Entry 8GWA (electron microscopy, 2.90 A resolution); this record covers chains B and A of the 14 polymer chains in the assembly.

Chain B:
Protein: Photosystem P840 reaction center iron-sulfur protein
Source organism: Chlorobaculum tepidum TLS
Reference sequence: Q8KAY1 (Q8KAY1_CHLTE); numbering as in UniProt (aligned over 1-230)
Sequence (230 residues; numbered 1 to 230; the number before each row is that of its first residue):
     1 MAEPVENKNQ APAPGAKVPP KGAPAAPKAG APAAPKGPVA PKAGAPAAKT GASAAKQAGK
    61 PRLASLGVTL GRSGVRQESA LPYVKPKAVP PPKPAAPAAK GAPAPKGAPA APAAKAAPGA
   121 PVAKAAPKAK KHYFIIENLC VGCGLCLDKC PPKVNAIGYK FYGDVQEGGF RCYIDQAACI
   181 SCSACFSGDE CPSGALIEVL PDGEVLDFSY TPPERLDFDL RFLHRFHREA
Not modelled in the structure: 1-128
Metal / ion sites: 4Fe-4S cluster Fe site 1: Cys140, Cys143, Cys146, Cys191; 4Fe-4S cluster Fe site 2: Cys150, Cys179, Cys182, Cys185
Residues lining bound ligands:
  - bacteriochlorophyll a (BCL): Phe222, Phe226, His227
  - 4Fe-4S cluster (SF4), molecule 1: Tyr133, Lys149, Cys150, Pro151, Val154, Ala156, Ile157, Ile174, Cys179, Ile180, Ser181, Cys182, Ser183, Ala184, Cys185
  - 4Fe-4S cluster (SF4), molecule 2: Ile135, Cys140, Val141, Gly142, Cys143, Gly144, Leu145, Cys146, Cys172, Cys191, Pro192, Ser193, Ala195, Leu196

Chain A:
Protein: Photosystem P840 reaction center, large subunit
Source organism: Chlorobaculum tepidum TLS
Reference sequence: Q8KAY0 (Q8KAY0_CHLTE); residue numbers follow UniProt; this construct covers 1-731
Sequence (731 residues; row label = number of the first residue in the row):
     1 MAEQVKPAGV KPKGTVPPPK GNAPAPKANG APGGASVIKE QDAAKMRRFL FQRTETRSTK
    61 WYQIFDTEKL DDEQVVGGHL ALLGVLGFIM GIYYISGIQV FPWGAPGFHD NWFYLTIKPR
   121 MVSLGIDTYS TKTADLEAAG ARLLGWAAFH FLVGSVLIFG GWRHWTHNLT NPFTGRCGNF
   181 RDFRFLGKFG DVVFNGTSAK SYKEALGPHA VYMSLLFLGW GIVMWAILGF APIPDFQTIN
   241 SETFMSFVFA VIFFALGIYW WNNPPNAAIH LNDDMKAAFS VHLTAIGYIN IALGCIAFVA
   301 FQQPSFAPYY KELDKLVFYL YGEPFNRVSF NFVEQGGKVI SGAKEFADFP AYAILPKSGE
   361 AFGMARVVTN LIVFNHIICG VLYVFAGVYH GGQYLLKIQL NGMYNQIKSI WITKGRDQEV
   421 QVKILGTVMA LCFATMLSVY AVIVWNTICE LNIFGTNITM SFYWLKPLPI FQWMFADPSI
   481 NDWVMAHVIT AGSLFSLIAL VRIAFFAHTS PLWDDLGLKK NSYSFPCLGP VYGGTCGVSI
   541 QDQLWFAMLW GIKGLSAVCW YIDGAWIASM MYGVPAADAK AWDSIAHLHH HYTSGIFYYF
   601 WTETVTIFSS SHLSTILMIG HLVWFISFAV WFEDRGSRLE GADIQTRTIR WLGKKFLNRD
   661 VNFRFPVLTI SDSKLAGTFL YFGGTFMLVF LFLANGFYQT NSPLPPPVSH AAVSGQQMLA
   721 QLVDTLMKMI A
Not modelled in the structure: 1-41, 709-731
Metal / ion sites: bacteriochlorophyll a Mg (9 sites), coordinated by His79, His209, Glu242, His282, Asn375, His376, His390, His487, His612; 4Fe-4S cluster Fe: Cys527, Cys536 (shared with 2 residues of chain a); Chlorophyll A ester Mg near Lys553 (its only coordinating residue here); Ca2+: Asp563, Glu603, Phe692, Gly696; Bacteriochlorophyll A isomer Mg near His621 (its only coordinating residue here)
Residues lining bound ligands:
  - bacteriochlorophyll a (BCL), molecule 1: Tyr62, Gln63, Ile64, Phe65, Asp66, Thr67, Lys276, Phe279, Leu283, Leu382, Tyr383, Ala386, Tyr389, His390, Gln393, Tyr523, Gln541, Leu544, Trp545, Met548, Leu675, Phe679
  - bacteriochlorophyll a (BCL), molecule 2: Phe65, Thr67, Leu70, Gln74, Val75, Gly78, His79, Leu82, Trp165, Tyr202, Asp274, Met275, Ala278, Phe279, His282, Leu283, Ile286
  - bacteriochlorophyll a (BCL), molecule 3: Asp72, Val75, Val76, His79, Leu80, Leu83, Leu152, Val153, Val156, Leu157, Phe180, Phe183, Phe185, Phe194, Ser198, Ala199, Lys200, Ser201, Tyr202, Ala205, Pro208, His209, Tyr212, Met213, Leu216
  - bacteriochlorophyll a (BCL), molecule 4: Val76, Leu80, Val156, Leu157, Phe159, Gly160, Arg163, His164, Asn168, Leu169, Thr170, Asn171, Pro172, Gly178, Phe180, Phe183, Arg184, Tyr212
  - bacteriochlorophyll a (BCL), molecule 5: Leu83, Leu86, Gly87, Met90, Tyr94, Ile117, Arg120, Met121, Leu124, Ile126, Trp146, Phe149, His150, Val153, Gly154, Leu157, Met213, Leu216, Phe217, Trp220, Val223, Glu242, Phe253, Ile286, Ile289, Leu293
  - bacteriochlorophyll a (BCL), molecule 6: Leu86, Ile89, Met90, Thr116, Ile117, Arg120, Ile286, Asn290, Leu293, Phe301, Tyr310, Ile372, Asn375, His376, Cys379, Tyr383
  - bacteriochlorophyll a (BCL), molecule 7: Ile89, Tyr93, Trp112, Phe113, Thr116, Ile117, Leu371, Ile372, Phe374, Asn375, Ile378, Cys379, Leu382, Thr678, Phe679, Phe682, Gly683, Phe686, Met687, Val689, Phe690, Leu693
  - bacteriochlorophyll a (BCL), molecule 8: Asp110, Asn111, Trp112, Phe113, Leu320, Tyr321, Gly322, His612, Ile616, Ile619, Met687, Phe690
  - bacteriochlorophyll a (BCL), molecule 9: Pro119, Arg120, Ser123, Phe217, Trp220, Phe236, Gln237, Thr238, Ile239, Ser241, Glu242, Met245, Ser246, Phe249, Leu293, Phe301, Ser305, Phe306, Tyr309, Tyr310
  - bacteriochlorophyll a (BCL), molecule 10: Tyr202, Lys203, Ala205, Leu206, Gly207, His209, Met213, Phe253, Pro265, Ala267, His270, Leu271, Ala278, Val281, His282, Ala285, Ile286, Trp411
  - bacteriochlorophyll a (BCL), molecule 11: Ile269, His270, Ala277, Ser280, Val281, Thr284, Ala285, Tyr288, Val388, Gly391, Gly392, Tyr394, Leu395, Ser409, Trp411, Ile412, Lys414, Gly415, Leu497, Leu500, Ala504, Phe505
  - bacteriochlorophyll a (BCL), molecule 12: Leu431, Ala434, Thr435, Ser438, Leu465, Lys466, Pro467, Leu468, Phe471, Phe475, Asp482, Trp483, Ala486, His487, Thr490
  - F26 (2-[(1E,3E,5E,7E,9E,11E,13E,15E,17E,19E)-3,7,12,16,20,24-hexamethylpentacosa-1,3,5,7,9,11,13,15,17,19,23-undecaenyl]-1,3,4-trimethyl-benzene): His79, Leu82, Leu83, Val85, Leu86, Tyr202, His209, Met213, His282
  - F39 ([(2R,3S,4S,5R,6R)-6-[(10E,12E,14E)-2,6,10,14,19,23-hexamethyl-25-(2,3,6-trimethylphenyl)pentacosa-6,8,10,12,14,16,18,20,22,24-decaen-2-yl]oxy-3,4,5-tris(oxidanyl)oxan-2-yl]methyl dodecanoate), molecule 1: Phe236, Gln237, Tyr288, Ile291, Ala292, Leu293, Cys295, Ile296, Ala297, Val299, Ala300, Phe301, Gln303, Ser305, Phe306, Ile372, His376, Trp411, Leu497, Val501, Ala504, Phe505
  - F39, molecule 2: Phe433, Ala434, Leu437, Ser438, Leu468, Phe471
  - F39, molecule 3: Phe663, Phe665, Pro666
  - Chlorophyll A ester (G2O), molecule 1: Met429, Cys432, Phe433, Met436, Leu437, Tyr440, Phe495, Ile498, Arg502, Phe546, Leu549, Trp550
  - Chlorophyll A ester (G2O), molecule 2: Met436, Leu437, Tyr440, Ala441, Val444, Ile448, Phe454, Phe495, Leu549, Trp550, Lys553, Met570, Ile596, Phe597, Phe600, Trp624, Tyr681
  - Chlorophyll A ester (G2O), molecule 3: Thr615, Met618, Ile619, His621, Leu622, Trp624, Phe625, Phe628
  - Chlorophyll A ester (G2O), molecule 4: Leu622, Phe625, Ile626, Phe628, Ala629, Phe632, Asp634, Ser637, Arg638, Gly641, Ala642, Gln645
  - Bacteriochlorophyll A isomer (GS0), molecule 1: Met436, Tyr440, Ile443, Val488, Ala491, Gly492, Phe495, Ile552, Lys553, Gly554, Ser556, Ala557, Trp560, Ile567, Met570, Ile596, Phe600, Thr604, Ile607, Phe608, Leu617, Gly620, His621, Trp624, Tyr681, Gly684, Thr685, Leu688, Val689, Phe692
  - Bacteriochlorophyll A isomer (GS0), molecule 2: Phe597, Phe600, Trp601, Trp624
  - 4Fe-4S cluster (SF4): Pro526, Cys527, Gly529, Pro530, Thr535, Cys536, Glu633, Ile670

Interface between chain B and chain A:
Residue-residue contacts - 45 pairs, chain B then chain A:
  Val141(B) - Leu518(A)  hydrophobic
  Val141(B) - Leu528(A)
  Val141(B) - Val531(A)  hydrophobic
  Cys143(B) - Leu528(A)
  Leu147(B) - Phe51(A)
  Asp148(B) - Phe51(A)
  Asp148(B) - Thr54(A)
  Asp148(B) - Thr56(A)
  Lys149(B) - Thr56(A)
  Cys150(B) - Phe51(A)
  Pro152(B) - Ala44(A)
  Pro152(B) - Arg47(A)  hydrogen bond (backbone-side chain)
  Pro152(B) - Arg48(A)
  Pro152(B) - Phe51(A)  hydrophobic
  Asn155(B) - Arg47(A)  hydrogen bond
  Val165(B) - Pro530(A)
  Val165(B) - Val531(A)
  Gln166(B) - Pro530(A)
  Gln166(B) - Tyr532(A)
  Gln166(B) - Gly533(A)  hydrogen bond (backbone-backbone)
  Gly168(B) - Val531(A)
  Phe170(B) - Pro530(A)
  Phe170(B) - Val531(A)
  Asp189(B) - Asn521(A)  hydrogen bond (backbone-side chain)
  Glu190(B) - Glu55(A)
  Glu190(B) - Thr56(A)
  Glu190(B) - Asn521(A)
  Cys191(B) - Lys519(A)
  Cys191(B) - Asn521(A)
  Pro192(B) - Gly517(A)
  Pro192(B) - Leu518(A)
  Pro192(B) - Lys519(A)  hydrogen bond (backbone-backbone)
  Pro192(B) - Leu528(A)  hydrophobic
  Ser193(B) - Gly517(A)
  Ser193(B) - Leu518(A)
  Phe208(B) - Leu400(A)  hydrophobic
  Phe208(B) - Lys519(A)
  Phe208(B) - Asn521(A)
  Tyr210(B) - Asn401(A)
  Pro213(B) - Gln406(A)
  Arg215(B) - Asn405(A)  hydrogen bond (side chain-backbone)
  Arg215(B) - Gln406(A)
  Asp217(B) - Asn405(A)
  Asp219(B) - Thr413(A)
  His227(B) - Lys414(A)  hydrogen bond
Also at the interface, not in a pair above, chain B (28 interface residues in all): Leu139, Gly142, Leu145, Pro212
Also at the interface, not in a pair above, chain A (26 interface residues in all): Arg57, Gln399, Gly402, Gly529

Summary:
28 residues of chain B and 26 residues of chain A are in contact, with 7 hydrogen bonds. Among the polar pairs
are Pro152(B)-Arg47(A), Asn155(B)-Arg47(A) and Asp189(B)-Asn521(A). Chain B binds 4Fe-4S cluster and
bacteriochlorophyll a.
Here chain B is Photosystem P840 reaction center iron-sulfur protein and chain A is Photosystem P840 reaction
center, large subunit, both from Chlorobaculum tepidum TLS. Entry 8GWA (Structure of the intact photosynthetic
light-harvesting antenna-reaction center complex from a green sulfur bacterium) was determined by electron
microscopy.
